Entry 1QXD (X-ray diffraction, 2.25 A resolution); this record covers chains A and B of the 4 polymer chains in the assembly.

== Chain A ==
Molecule: Hemoglobin alpha chain
Source organism: Homo sapiens
Notes: fragment: alpha chain
UniProt: P69905 (HBA_HUMAN); numbering as in UniProt (aligned over 1-141)
Sequence (141 residues; numbered 1 to 141; the number before each row is that of its first residue):
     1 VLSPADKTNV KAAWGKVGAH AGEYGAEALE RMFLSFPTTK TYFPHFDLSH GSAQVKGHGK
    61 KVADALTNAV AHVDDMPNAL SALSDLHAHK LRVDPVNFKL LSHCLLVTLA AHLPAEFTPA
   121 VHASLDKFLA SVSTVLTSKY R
Covalent attachments: furfural (FU2) linked to V1
Bound ions: heme Fe near H87 (its only coordinating residue here)
Small-molecule neighbours:
  - furfural (FU2): L2, K127, A130, S131, T134
  - heme (HEM): M32, T39, Y42, F43, H45, F46, H58, K61, V62, A65, L66, L83, L86, H87, L91, V93, N97, F98, L101, L129, V132, L136
UniProt features mapped onto this chain:
  - site: K61 (Not glycated)

== Chain B ==
Molecule: Hemoglobin beta chain
Source organism: Homo sapiens
Notes: fragment: beta chain
UniProt: P68871 (HBB_HUMAN); residue numbers follow UniProt; this construct covers 1-146
Sequence (146 residues; each row starts with the number of its first residue):
     1 VHLTPEEKSA VTALWGKVNV DEVGGEALGR LLVVYPWTQR FFESFGDLST PDAVMGNPKV
    61 KAHGKKVLGA FSDGLAHLDN LKGTFATLSE LHCDKLHVDP ENFRLLGNVL VCVLAHHFGK
   121 EFTPPVQAAY QKVVAGVANA LAHKYH
Bound ions: heme Fe near H92 (its only coordinating residue here)
Small-molecule neighbours: heme (HEM): L31, T38, F41, F42, S44, F45, H63, K66, V67, A70, F71, F85, L88, L91, H92, L96, V98, N102, F103, L106, G107, V137, L141

== How chain A and chain B interact ==
Residue-residue contacts (39; chain A residue first):
  E30(A) with P124(B)
  R31(A) with F122(B), hydrogen bond (side chain-backbone); T123(B); P124(B); Q127(B), hydrogen bond
  L34(A) with P124(B), hydrophobic; P125(B); A128(B)
  S35(A) with Q127(B); A128(B); Q131(B)
  F36(A) with Q131(B)
  K99(A) with E101(B), salt bridge
  H103(A) with N108(B); V111(B); Q131(B), hydrogen bond
  C104(A) with Q127(B)
  V107(A) with V111(B), hydrophobic; C112(B), hydrophobic; A115(B), hydrophobic; Q127(B)
  A110(A) with C112(B); A115(B); H116(B)
  A111(A) with A115(B); G119(B); K120(B)
  P114(A) with H116(B), hydrogen bond (backbone-side chain)
  F117(A) with R30(B), hydrogen bond (backbone-side chain); H116(B)
  T118(A) with R30(B), hydrogen bond (backbone-side chain)
  P119(A) with R30(B); V33(B); M55(B), hydrophobic
  H122(A) with R30(B), hydrogen bond; V34(B)
  A123(A) with V33(B), hydrophobic
  D126(A) with V34(B); Y35(B), hydrogen bond
Also at the interface, not in a pair above, chain A (20 interface residues in all): L106, A120
Also at the interface, not in a pair above, chain B (23 interface residues in all): E26, P51, V109

== Overview ==
Chain A and chain B form an interface of 20 and 23 residues respectively; the contacts include 8 hydrogen
bonds and 1 salt bridge. Polar contacts include K99(A)-E101(B), R31(A)-F122(B) and R31(A)-Q127(B). Chain A
binds heme. Ligands of chain B: heme. Covalently linked furfural: at V1(A).
Chain A is Hemoglobin alpha chain and chain B is Hemoglobin beta chain, both from Homo sapiens; the structure,
Structural Basis for the Potent Antisickling Effect of a Novel Class of 5-Membered Heterocyclic Aldehydic
Compounds, was determined by X-ray diffraction, deposited together with 1QXE.
